2W6H - chains G and I of the 9 polymer chains in the assembly; structure by X-ray diffraction, 5.00 A resolution (low resolution: residue-level contacts below are approximate; hydrogen-bond / salt-bridge calls are withheld).

# Chain G
Molecule: ATP synthase subunit gamma, mitochondrial
From: Bos taurus
Notes: EC 3.6.3.14
UniProtKB: P05631 (ATPG_BOVIN); residues -24 to 273 here correspond to UniProt positions 1-298 (UniProt number = residue number + 25)
Amino-acid sequence (298 residues; row label = number of the first residue in the row; numbers below 1 keep their minus sign (Met-24 is residue -24)):
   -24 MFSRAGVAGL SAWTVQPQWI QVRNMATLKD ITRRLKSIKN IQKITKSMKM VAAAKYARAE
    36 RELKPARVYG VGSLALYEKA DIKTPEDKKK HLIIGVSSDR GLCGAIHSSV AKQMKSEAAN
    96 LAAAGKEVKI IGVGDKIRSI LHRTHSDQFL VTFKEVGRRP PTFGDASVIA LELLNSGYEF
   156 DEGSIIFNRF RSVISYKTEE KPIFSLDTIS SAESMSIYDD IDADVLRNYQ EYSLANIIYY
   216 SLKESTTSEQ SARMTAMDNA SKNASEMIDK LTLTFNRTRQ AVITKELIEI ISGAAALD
Unresolved in the structure: -24 to 0, 62-66, 97-100, 273
UniProt features mapped onto this chain:
  - modified residue: Lys14 (N6-acetyllysine), Lys24 (N6-succinyllysine), Lys30 (N6-acetyllysine), Lys90 (N6-acetyllysine), Ser121 (Phosphoserine), Lys129 (N6-acetyllysine), Lys172 (N6-acetyllysine), Lys245 (N6-succinyllysine)

# Chain I
Molecule: ATP synthase subunit epsilon, mitochondrial
From: Bos taurus
Notes: EC 3.6.3.14
UniProtKB: P05632 (ATP5E_BOVIN); residues 0-50 here correspond to UniProt positions 1-51 (UniProt number = residue number + 1)
Amino-acid sequence (51 residues; numbered 0 to 50; the number before each row is that of its first residue; numbering starts at 0):
     0 MVAYWRQAGL SYIRYSQICA KAVRDALKTE FKANAMKTSG STIKIVKVKK E
Unresolved in the structure: 0, 48-50
UniProt features mapped onto this chain:
  - modified residue (N6-acetyllysine): Lys20, Lys31, Lys36, Lys43

# How chain G and chain I interact
Contacting residue pairs (38; chain G residue first):
  Arg33(G) - Lys36(I)
  Val126(G) - Val45(I)
  Thr127(G) - Lys43(I)
  Thr127(G) - Ile44(I)
  Thr127(G) - Val45(I)
  Phe128(G) - Ile42(I)
  Phe128(G) - Lys43(I)
  Phe128(G) - Ile44(I)
  Lys129(G) - Ile42(I)
  Lys129(G) - Lys43(I)
  Glu130(G) - Thr41(I)
  Glu130(G) - Ile42(I)
  Val131(G) - Ile42(I)
  Arg134(G) - Thr41(I)
  Thr137(G) - Thr37(I)
  Thr137(G) - Ser38(I)
  Thr137(G) - Gly39(I)
  Asp140(G) - Ser40(I)
  Asp140(G) - Thr41(I)
  Asp140(G) - Ile42(I)
  Ser142(G) - Ile12(I)
  Ser142(G) - Gln16(I)
  Val143(G) - Ile42(I)
  Val143(G) - Ile44(I)
  Leu146(G) - Ser10(I)
  Leu146(G) - Gln16(I)
  Glu147(G) - Ile44(I)
  Arg202(G) - Arg5(I)
  Asn203(G) - Trp4(I)
  Asn203(G) - Arg5(I)
  Asn203(G) - Tyr11(I)
  Glu206(G) - Arg5(I)
  Glu206(G) - Ser10(I)
  Glu206(G) - Tyr11(I)
  Glu206(G) - Ile12(I)
  Tyr207(G) - Ile12(I)
  Tyr207(G) - Ser15(I)
  Ala210(G) - Ile12(I)
Other interface residues (no listed pair), chain G (21 interface residues in all): Gly139, Ile144
Other interface residues (no listed pair), chain I (18 interface residues in all): Lys46

# Overview
21 residues of chain G face 18 of chain I across their interface.
Here chain G is ATP synthase subunit gamma, mitochondrial and chain I is ATP synthase subunit epsilon,
mitochondrial, both from Bos taurus. Entry 2W6H (Low resolution structures of bovine mitochondrial F1-ATPase
during controlled dehydration: Hydration State 4A) was determined by X-ray diffraction, deposited together
with 2W6E, 2W6F, 2W6G, 2W6I and 2W6J.
